PDB entry 6ZG6 | electron microscopy, 12.00 A resolution (very low resolution: no residue pairs are listed; an interface is given only as per-side residue counts) | chains A and B of the 8 polymer chains in the assembly

# Chain A
Name: Protein transport protein SEC31
Source organism: Saccharomyces cerevisiae (strain ATCC 204508 / S288c)
Reference sequence: P38968 (SEC31_YEAST); residue numbers follow UniProt; this construct covers 1-1273
Sequence (1273 residues; numbered 1 to 1273; the number before each row is that of its first residue):
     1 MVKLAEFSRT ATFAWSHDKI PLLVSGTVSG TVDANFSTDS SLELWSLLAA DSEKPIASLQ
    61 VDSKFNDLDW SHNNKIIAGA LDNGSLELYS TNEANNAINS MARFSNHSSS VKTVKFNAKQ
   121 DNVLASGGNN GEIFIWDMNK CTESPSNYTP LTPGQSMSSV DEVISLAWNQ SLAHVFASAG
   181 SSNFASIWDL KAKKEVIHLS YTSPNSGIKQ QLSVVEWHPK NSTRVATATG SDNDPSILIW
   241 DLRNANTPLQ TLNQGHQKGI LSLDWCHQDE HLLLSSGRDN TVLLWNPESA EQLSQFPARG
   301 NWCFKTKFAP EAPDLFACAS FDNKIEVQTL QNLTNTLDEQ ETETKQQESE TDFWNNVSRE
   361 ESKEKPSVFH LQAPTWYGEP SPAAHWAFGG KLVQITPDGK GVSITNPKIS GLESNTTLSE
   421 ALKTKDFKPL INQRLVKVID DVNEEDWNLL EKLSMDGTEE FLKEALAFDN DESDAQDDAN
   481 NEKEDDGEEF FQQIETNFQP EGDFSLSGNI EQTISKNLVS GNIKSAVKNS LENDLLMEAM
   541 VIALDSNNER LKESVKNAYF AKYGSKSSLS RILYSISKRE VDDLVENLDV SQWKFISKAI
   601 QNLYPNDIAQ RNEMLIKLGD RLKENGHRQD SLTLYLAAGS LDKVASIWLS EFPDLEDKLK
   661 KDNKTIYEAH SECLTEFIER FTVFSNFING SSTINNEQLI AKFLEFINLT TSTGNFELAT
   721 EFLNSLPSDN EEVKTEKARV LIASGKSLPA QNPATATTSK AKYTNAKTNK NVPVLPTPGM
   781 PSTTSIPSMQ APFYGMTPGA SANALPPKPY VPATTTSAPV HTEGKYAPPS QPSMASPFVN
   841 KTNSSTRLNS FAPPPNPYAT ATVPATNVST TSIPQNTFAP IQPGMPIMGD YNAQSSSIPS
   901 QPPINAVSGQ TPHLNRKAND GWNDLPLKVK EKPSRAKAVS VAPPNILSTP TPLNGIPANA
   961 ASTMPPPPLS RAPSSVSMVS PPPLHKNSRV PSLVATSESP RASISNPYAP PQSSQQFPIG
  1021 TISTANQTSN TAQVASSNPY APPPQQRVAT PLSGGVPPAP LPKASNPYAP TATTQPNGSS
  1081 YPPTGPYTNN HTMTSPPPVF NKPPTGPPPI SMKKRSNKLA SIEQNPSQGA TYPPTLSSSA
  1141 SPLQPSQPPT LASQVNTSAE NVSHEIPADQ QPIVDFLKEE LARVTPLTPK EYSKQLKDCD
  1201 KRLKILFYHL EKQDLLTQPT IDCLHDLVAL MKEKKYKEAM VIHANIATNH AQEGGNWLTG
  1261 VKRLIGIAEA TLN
Not modelled in the structure: 1-4, 340-361, 410-1273
Differences from the reference sequence: conflict Ser367 (Thr in P38968)
Swiss-Prot annotation at these positions:
  - modified residue: Ser349 (Phosphoserine), Ser836 (Phosphoserine), Ser974 (Phosphoserine), Ser977 (Phosphoserine), Ser980 (Phosphoserine), Ser988 (Phosphoserine), Ser992 (Phosphoserine), Ser999 (Phosphoserine), Thr1050 (Phosphothreonine), Ser1053 (Phosphoserine)
What the authors report for this chain:
  - conformationally variable residues (order/disorder transition): Glu339 to Val357

# Chain B
Name: Protein transport protein SEC13
Source organism: Saccharomyces cerevisiae (strain ATCC 204508 / S288c)
Reference sequence: Q04491 (SEC13_YEAST); numbering as in UniProt (aligned over 1-297)
Sequence (297 residues; row label = number of the first residue in the row):
     1 MVVIANAHNE LIHDAVLDYY GKRLATCSSD KTIKIFEVEG ETHKLIDTLT GHEGPVWRVD
    61 WAHPKFGTIL ASCSYDGKVL IWKEENGRWS QIAVHAVHSA SVNSVQWAPH EYGPLLLVAS
   121 SDGKVSVVEF KENGTTSPII IDAHAIGVNS ASWAPATIEE DGEHNGTKES RKFVTGGADN
   181 LVKIWKYNSD AQTYVLESTL EGHSDWVRDV AWSPTVLLRS YLASVSQDRT CIIWTQDNEQ
   241 GPWKKTLLKE EKFPDVLWRA SWSLSGNVLA LSGGDNKVTL WKENLEGKWE PAGEVHQ
Not modelled in the structure: 1, 158-169, 293-297
Swiss-Prot annotation at these positions:
  - mutagenesis: Gly176 (G176R: Leads to mislocalization of NPCs and overproliferation of the nuclear and ER membranes at 34 degrees Celsius), Ser224 (S224K: Growth inhibited above 30 degrees Celsius), Trp262 (W262R: Growth inhibited above 30 degrees Celsius), Gly266 (G266D: Growth inhibited above 34 degrees Celsius)

# Chain A / chain B interface
At this resolution (12 A) residue pairs are not listed: 48 residues of chain A and 61 of chain B lie at the interface.

# Overview
48 residues of chain A and 61 residues of chain B are in contact. Curated annotation (UniProt) lists 4
mutagenesis sites on chain B. The paper reports conformational variability at Glu339(A).
Here chain A is Protein transport protein SEC31 and chain B is Protein transport protein SEC13, both from
Saccharomyces cerevisiae (strain ATCC 204508 / S288c). Entry 6ZG6 (COPII on membranes, outer coat vertex) was
determined by electron microscopy together with 6ZG5 and 6ZL0 from the same study.
